Entry 8W34 (electron microscopy, 2.83 A resolution); this record covers chains A and N of the 12 polymer chains in the assembly.

# Chain A
Protein: Integrase
From: Human immunodeficiency virus 1
UniProtKB: F2WR39 (F2WR39_9HIV1); residues 1-288 here = UniProt positions 1-288
Sequence (288 residues; each row starts with the number of its first residue):
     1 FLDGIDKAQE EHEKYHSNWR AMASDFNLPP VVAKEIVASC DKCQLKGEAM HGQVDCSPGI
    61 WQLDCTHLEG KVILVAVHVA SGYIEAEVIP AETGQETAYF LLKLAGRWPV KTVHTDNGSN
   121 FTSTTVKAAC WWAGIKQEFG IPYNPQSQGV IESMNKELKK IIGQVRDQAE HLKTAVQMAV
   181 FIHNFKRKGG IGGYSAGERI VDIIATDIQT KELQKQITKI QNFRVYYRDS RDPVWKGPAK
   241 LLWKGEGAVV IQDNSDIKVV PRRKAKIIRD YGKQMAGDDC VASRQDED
Unresolved in the structure: 229-235, 269-288
Ion coordination: Zn2+: His12, His16, Cys40, Cys43; Mg2+ site 1: Asp64, Asp116 (together with Dolutegravir); Mg2+ site 2: Asp64, Glu152 (together with Dolutegravir)
Ligand contacts: Dolutegravir (DLU; (4R,12aS)-N-(2,4-difluorobenzyl)-7-hydroxy-4-methyl-6,8-dioxo-3,4,6,8,12,12a-hexahydro-2H-pyrido[1',2':4,5]pyrazino[2,1-b][1,3]oxazine-9-carboxamide): Asp64, Asp116, Asn117, Gly118, Tyr143, Pro145, Gln146, Glu152

# Chain N
Molecule: 90-nt DNA strand
Sequence (90 nucleotides; each row starts with the number of its first residue):
    15 ACTGCTAGAG ATTTTCCACA CTTTTTTTTT TTTTTTTTTT TTTTTTTTTT TTTTTTTTTT
    75 TTTTTTTTTT TTTTTTTTTT TTTTTTTTTT
Unresolved in the structure: 34-104

# How chain A and chain N interact
Contacting residue pairs (7):
  Asn18(A) - DG22(N)  phosphate contact
  Lys46(A) - DA21(N)  base contact
  Lys46(A) - DG22(N)  sugar contact
  Lys46(A) - DA23(N)  sugar contact
  Gly47(A) - DA23(N)  sugar contact
  Glu48(A) - DG24(N)  phosphate contact
  Ala49(A) - DG22(N)  base contact
Other interface residues (no listed pair), chain A (7 interface residues in all): Cys43, Gln44
Other interface residues (no listed pair), chain N (5 interface residues in all): DA25

# Summary
7 residues of chain A face 5 of chain N across their interface. Bound to chain A: Dolutegravir. The Zn2+ site
is built by His12(A), His16(A), Cys40(A) and Cys43(A). The Mg2+ site 1 is built by Asp64(A) and Asp116(A).
Here chain A is Integrase (Human immunodeficiency virus 1) and chain N is a 90-nt DNA strand. Entry 8W34
(HIV-1 intasome core assembled with wild-type integrase, 1F) was determined by electron microscopy together
with 8W09 and 8W2R from the same study.
